PDB entry 1GI8 | X-ray diffraction, 1.75 A resolution | chains A and B

Chain A:
Name: Urokinase-type plasminogen activator
From: Homo sapiens
Notes: fragment: short chain
Reference sequence: P00749 (UROK_HUMAN); residues 1-23 here correspond to UniProt positions 156-178 (UniProt number = residue number + 155)
Sequence (23 residues; each row starts with the number of its first residue):
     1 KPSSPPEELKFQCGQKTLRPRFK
Not modelled in the structure: 1-8, 18-23
UniProt features mapped onto this chain:
  - site: Phe22, Lys23 (Cleavage)
  - modified residue: Ser3 (Phosphoserine)

Chain B:
Name: Urokinase-type plasminogen activator
From: Homo sapiens
Notes: EC 3.4.21.73; fragment: catalytic domain; engineered mutation(s): N145A
Reference sequence: P00749 (UROK_HUMAN); the construct lacks a stretch of the UniProt sequence and is renumbered around it, so the offset changes along the chain: 16-37 = UniProt 179-200; 38-60 = UniProt 205-227; 63-97 = UniProt 234-268; 98-110 = UniProt 271-283; 5 more segments
Sequence (245 residues; each row starts with the number of its first residue; note: 1 number in that range is skipped by the numbering (no residue carries it; nothing is unmodelled there); a row labelled like 37A-37D holds insertion residues (37A, then the next letters in order)):
    16 IIGGEFTTIENQPWFAAIYRRH
37A-37D RGGS
    38 VTYVCGGSLMSPCWVISATHCFI
60A-60C DYP
    61 KK
   62A E
    63 DYIVYLGRSRLNSNTQGEMKFEVENLILHKDYSAD
97A-97B TL
    98 AHHNDIALLKIRS
110A-110D KEGR
   111 CAQPSRTIQTICLPSMYNDPQFGTSCEITGFGKEASTDYLYPEQLKMTVV
   161 KLISHRECQQ
170A-170B PH
   171 YYGSEVTTKMLCAAD
185A-185B PQ
   186 WKTDSCQGDSGGPLVCSLQGRMTLTGIVSWGR
   219 GCALK
  223A D
   224 KPGVYTRVSHFLPWIRSHT
Disulfides: Cys42-Cys58, Cys50-Cys111, Cys136-Cys201, Cys168-Cys182, Cys191-Cys220
Differences from the reference sequence: conflict Ala145 (Asn322 in P00749)
Small-molecule neighbours: BMZ (2-(2-hydroxy-phenyl)-1H-benzoimidazole-5-carboxamidine): His57, Asp189, Ser190, Cys191, Gln192, Gly193, Ser195, Val213, Ser214, Trp215, Gly216, Arg217, Gly219, Cys220, Gly226
UniProt features mapped onto this chain:
  - active site (Charge relay system): His57, Asp102, Ser195
  - modified residue: Ser146 (Phosphoserine)

How chain A and chain B interact:
Inter-chain disulfides: Cys13(A)-Cys122(B)
Pairs across the interface (23):
  Leu9(A) with Pro114(B)
  Lys10(A) with Pro114(B)
  Phe11(A) with Pro49(B), hydrophobic; Ala112(B); Gln113(B); Pro114(B); Ile118(B); Gln119(B); Thr120(B)
  Gln12(A) with Gln119(B), hydrogen bond (backbone-side chain)
  Cys13(A) with Thr120(B); Ile121(B); Cys122(B), disulfide
  Gly14(A) with Trp29(B); Thr120(B), hydrogen bond (backbone-backbone); Ile121(B); Cys122(B); Met207(B)
  Gln15(A) with Gln119(B), hydrogen bond (backbone-side chain)
  Lys16(A) with Asn26(B), hydrogen bond (side chain-backbone); Gln27(B); Trp29(B); Glu137(B), salt bridge
Interface residues without a listed pair, chain B (18 interface residues in all): Glu25, Pro28, Leu46, Met157

Overview:
Chain A and chain B form an interface of 8 and 18 residues respectively; the contacts include 1 disulfide
bond, 4 hydrogen bonds and 1 salt bridge. Among the polar pairs are Lys16(A)-Glu137(B), Gln12(A)-Gln119(B) and
Gln15(A)-Gln119(B). Chain B binds compound BMZ.
Chain A is Urokinase-type plasminogen activator and chain B is Urokinase-type plasminogen activator, both from
Homo sapiens; the structure, A novel serine protease inhibition motif involving A multi-centered short
hydrogen bonding network at the active ..., was determined by X-ray diffraction together with 1GHV, 1GHW,
1GHX, 1GHY, 1GI7 and 1GI9 from the same study.
